6BT1 - chain A; structure by X-ray diffraction, 1.48 A resolution.

# Chain A
Molecule: Nocturnin
Organism: Homo sapiens
Notes: EC 3.1.13.4
Reference sequence: Q9UK39 (NOCT_HUMAN); residue numbers follow UniProt; this construct covers 120-431
Sequence (313 residues; row label = number of the first residue in the row):
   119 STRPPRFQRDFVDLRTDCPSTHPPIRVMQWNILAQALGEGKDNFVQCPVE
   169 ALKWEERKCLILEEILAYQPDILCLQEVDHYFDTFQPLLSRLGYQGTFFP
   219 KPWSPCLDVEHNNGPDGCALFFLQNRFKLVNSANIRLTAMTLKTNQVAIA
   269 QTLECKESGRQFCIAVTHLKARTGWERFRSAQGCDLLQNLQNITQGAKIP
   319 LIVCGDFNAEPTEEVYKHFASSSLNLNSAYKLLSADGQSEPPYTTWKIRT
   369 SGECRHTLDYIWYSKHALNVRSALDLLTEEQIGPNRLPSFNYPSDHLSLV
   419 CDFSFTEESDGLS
Unresolved in the structure: 119-121, 134-140, 425-431
Construct notes: expression tag (119)
Bound ions: Mg2+ near Glu195 (its only coordinating residue here)
Swiss-Prot annotation at these positions:
  - region: Asn343 to Ala353 (Interaction with PPARG)
  - binding site (Mg(2+)): Glu195
  - binding site (substrate): Glu195, Lys219 to Trp221, Asn263, His286 to Ala289, Asp324 to Asn326, His414
  - mutagenesis: Asn149 (N149A: Slightly decreased activity as transcriptional repressor), Asp160 (D160A: Lack of catalytic activity), Glu195 (E195A: Slightly increased activity as transcriptional repressor. Lack of catalytic activity), Lys219 (K219A: Reduced catalytic activity), His286 (H286A: No effect on activity as transcriptional repressor; H286N: Lack of catalytic activity), Lys288 (K288A: Reduced catalytic activity), Arg290 (R290A: Lack of catalytic activity), Asp324 (D324A: No effect on activity as transcriptional repressor), Asn326 (N326A: No effect on activity as transcriptional repressor), Lys365 (K365A: No effect on catalytic activity), Arg367 (R367A: Reduced catalytic activity), Asp377 (D377A: Slightly decreased activity as transcriptional repressor), 1 further mutagenesis entry in UniProt
Reported in the primary citation:
  - catalytic residues: Asn149, Glu195, His286, Asp324, Asn326, Asp377, His414
  - Mg2+ coordination: Glu195
  - mutagenesis - N326A, H414A: decreased catalytic activity

# Overview
Curated annotation (UniProt) lists Mg2+-binding residue Glu195, 13 substrate-binding residues and 13
mutagenesis sites. The paper reports catalytic residues Asn149, Glu195 and His286 among others; N326A and
H414A reduce catalytic activity.
Chain A is Nocturnin (Homo sapiens); the structure, Structure of the human Nocturnin catalytic domain, was
determined by X-ray diffraction, deposited together with 6BT2.
